Entry 8FP4 (electron microscopy, 2.40 A resolution); this record covers chains C and G of the 8 polymer chains in the assembly.

[Chain C]
Protein: Glutamate receptor 2
Organism: Rattus norvegicus
Notes: fragment: DYKDDDDK near the C-terminal is a FLAG epitope tag used for purification
Reference sequence: P19491 (GRIA2_RAT), isoform P19491-2; the construct has insertions or renumbered stretches relative to UniProt, so the offset changes along the chain: -20 to 847 = UniProt 1-868; 854-868 = UniProt 869-883
Chain sequence (889 residues; numbered -20 to 868; the number before each row is that of its first residue; numbers below 1 keep their minus sign (Met-20 is residue -20)):
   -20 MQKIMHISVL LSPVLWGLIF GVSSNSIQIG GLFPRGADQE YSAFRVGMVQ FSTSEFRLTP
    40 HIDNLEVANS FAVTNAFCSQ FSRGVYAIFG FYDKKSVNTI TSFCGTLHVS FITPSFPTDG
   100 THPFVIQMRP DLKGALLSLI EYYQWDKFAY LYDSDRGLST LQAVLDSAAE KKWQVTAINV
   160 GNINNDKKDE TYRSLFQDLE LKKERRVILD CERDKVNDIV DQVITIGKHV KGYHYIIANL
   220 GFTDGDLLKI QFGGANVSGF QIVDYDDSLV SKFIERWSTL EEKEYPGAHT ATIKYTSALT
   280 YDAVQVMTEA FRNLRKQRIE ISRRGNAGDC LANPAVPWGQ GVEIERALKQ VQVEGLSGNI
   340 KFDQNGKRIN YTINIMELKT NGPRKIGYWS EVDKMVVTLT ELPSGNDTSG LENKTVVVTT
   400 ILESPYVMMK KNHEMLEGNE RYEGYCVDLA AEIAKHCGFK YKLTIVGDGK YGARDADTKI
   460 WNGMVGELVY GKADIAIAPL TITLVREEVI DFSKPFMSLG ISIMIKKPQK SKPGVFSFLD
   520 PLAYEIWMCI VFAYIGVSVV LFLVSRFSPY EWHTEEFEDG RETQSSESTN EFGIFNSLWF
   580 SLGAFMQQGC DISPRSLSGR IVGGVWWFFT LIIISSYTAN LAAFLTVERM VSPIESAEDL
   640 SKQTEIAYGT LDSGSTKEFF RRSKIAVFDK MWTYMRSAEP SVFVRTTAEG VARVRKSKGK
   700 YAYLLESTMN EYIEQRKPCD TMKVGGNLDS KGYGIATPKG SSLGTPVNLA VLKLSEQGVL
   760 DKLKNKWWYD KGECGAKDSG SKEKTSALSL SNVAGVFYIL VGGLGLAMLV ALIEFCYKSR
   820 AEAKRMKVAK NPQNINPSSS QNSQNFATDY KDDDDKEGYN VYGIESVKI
Not modelled in the structure: -20 to 510, 554-563, 627-783, 827-868
Differences from the reference sequence: insertion (848-853); conflict Asp854 (Tyr869 in P19491)
Swiss-Prot annotation at these positions:
  - region: Ala846, Thr847, Lys855 to Gly862 (Required for interaction with IQSEC1)
  - binding site (L-glutamate): Pro478, Thr480, Arg485, Ser654, Thr655, Glu705
  - site: Arg453 (Interaction with the cone snail toxin Con-ikot-ikot), Ile633 (Crucial to convey clamshell closure to channel opening), Arg660 (Interaction with the cone snail toxin Con-ikot-ikot), Lys752 (Interaction with the cone snail toxin Con-ikot-ikot)
  - modified residue: Ser662 (Phosphoserine), Ser696 (Phosphoserine), Ser839 (Phosphoserine), Ser842 (Phosphoserine), Tyr861 (Phosphotyrosine), Ser865 (Phosphoserine)
  - lipidation (S-palmitoyl cysteine): Cys589, Cys815
  - glycosylation (N-linked (GlcNAc...) asparagine): Asn235, Asn349, Asn385, Asn392

[Chain G]
Protein: Voltage-dependent calcium channel gamma-2 subunit
Organism: Mus musculus
Reference sequence: O88602 (CCG2_MOUSE); residue numbers follow UniProt; this construct covers 1-323
Chain sequence (336 residues; each row starts with the number of its first residue):
     1 MGLFDRGVQM LLTTVGAFAA FSLMTIAVGT DYWLYSRGVC KTKSVSENET SEENEEVMTH
    61 SGLWRTCCLE GNFKGLCKQI DHFPEDADYE ADTAEYFLRA VRASSIFPIL SVILLFMGGL
   121 CIAASEFYKT RHNIILSAGI FFVSAGLSNI IGIIVYISAN AGDPSKSDSK KNSYSYGWSF
   181 YFGALSFIIA EMVGVLAVHM FIDRHKQLRA TARATDYLQA SAITRIPSYR YRYQRRSRSS
   241 SRSTEPSHSR DASPVGVKGF NTLPSTEISM YTLSRDPLKA ATTPTATYNS DRDNSFLQVH
   301 NCIQKDSKDS LHANTANRRT TPVGGRGGTE TSQAPA
Not modelled in the structure: 1-4, 43-55, 163-171, 215-336
Differences from the reference sequence: engineered mutation Glu52 (Lys in O88602), Glu53 (Lys in O88602); expression tag (324-336)
Cystine bridges: Cys40-Cys68, Cys67-Cys77
Swiss-Prot annotation at these positions:
  - modified residue: Ser253 (Phosphoserine), Tyr271 (Phosphotyrosine), Thr321 (Phosphothreonine)
  - glycosylation: Asn48 (N-linked (GlcNAc...) asparagine)
  - mutagenesis: Thr321 (T321A: Abolishes phosphorylation; T321D/E: No interaction with DLG1 and DLG4), Val323 (V323A: No interaction with DLG1 and DLG4)

[How chain C and chain G interact]
Pairs across the interface (34):
  Tyr523(C) with Tyr181(G), hydrogen bond
  Glu524(C) with Ile157(G); Tyr174(G), hydrogen bond; Tyr176(G), hydrogen bond
  Met527(C) with Phe180(G), hydrophobic
  Cys528(C) with Ile154(G), hydrophobic
  Phe531(C) with Ile150(G); Ile153(G), hydrophobic; Ala184(G), hydrophobic; Phe187(G)
  Ala532(C) with Ile150(G)
  Ile534(C) with Phe187(G), hydrophobic; Glu191(G)
  Gly535(C) with Glu191(G)
  Val538(C) with Val143(G), hydrophobic; Glu191(G); Val195(G), hydrophobic
  Val539(C) with Val143(G), hydrophobic
  Phe541(C) with Val198(G), hydrophobic; His199(G)
  Leu542(C) with Ile140(G), hydrophobic; Val198(G), hydrophobic
  Arg545(C) with Ile202(G)
  Phe546(C) with Leu136(G), hydrophobic; Phe201(G)
  Pro548(C) with His205(G); Arg209(G)
  Trp551(C) with Ile202(G), hydrophobic; Lys206(G); Arg209(G), hydrogen bond (backbone-side chain)
  Ser564(C) with Lys206(G)
  Ser565(C) with Arg209(G)
  Ile573(C) with Val195(G), hydrophobic; His199(G)
Interface residues without a listed pair, chain C (20 interface residues in all): Thr553
Interface residues without a listed pair, chain G (24 interface residues in all): Leu147, Ile188

[Overview]
20 residues of chain C face 24 of chain G across their interface; the contacts include 4 hydrogen bonds. Polar
pairs include Tyr523(C)-Tyr181(G), Glu524(C)-Tyr174(G) and Glu524(C)-Tyr176(G). UniProt lists 6
L-glutamate-binding residues on chain C; 2 mutagenesis sites on chain G.
Chain C is Glutamate receptor 2 (Rattus norvegicus) and chain G is Voltage-dependent calcium channel gamma-2
subunit (Mus musculus); the structure, GluA2 flip Q isoform of AMPA receptor in complex with gain-of-function
TARP gamma-2, with 500mM NaCl ..., was determined by electron microscopy (same publication as 8FP9, 8FPG,
8FPS, 8FQ1, 8FQ5, 8FQB and 8FQF).
